7EI1 - chains Q and R of the 6 polymer chains in the assembly; structure by X-ray diffraction, 3.90 A resolution.

# Chain Q (and R)
Molecule: CRISPR-associated endoribonuclease Cas2
Source organism: Pyrococcus furiosus COM1
Notes: EC 3.1.-.-; chain R of this document is another copy of the same molecule, construct and numbering; everything in this record applies to it too
UniProt: I6V1H0 (I6V1H0_9EURY); residue numbers follow UniProt; this construct covers 1-85
Sequence (85 residues; row label = number of the first residue in the row):
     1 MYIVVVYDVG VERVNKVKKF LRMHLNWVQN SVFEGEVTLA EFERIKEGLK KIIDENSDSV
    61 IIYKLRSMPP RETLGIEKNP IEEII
Disordered / not traced: 85

# How chain Q and chain R interact
Pairs across the interface (65; chain Q residue first):
  V4(Q) - Y63(R)  hydrophobic
  V6(Q) - V6(R)  hydrophobic
  V6(Q) - Q29(R)
  V6(Q) - V32(R)  hydrophobic
  Y7(Q) - Q29(R)
  D8(Q) - Q29(R)
  D8(Q) - N30(R)
  D8(Q) - K78(R)  salt bridge
  V28(Q) - I61(R)  hydrophobic
  Q29(Q) - V6(R)
  Q29(Q) - Y7(R)  hydrogen bond (side chain-backbone)
  Q29(Q) - D8(R)  hydrogen bond (side chain-backbone)
  Q29(Q) - S59(R)  hydrogen bond
  Q29(Q) - V60(R)
  Q29(Q) - I61(R)
  N30(Q) - D8(R)
  V32(Q) - V6(R)  hydrophobic
  V32(Q) - Y63(R)
  E34(Q) - Y63(R)
  F42(Q) - E72(R)
  K46(Q) - E72(R)
  N56(Q) - I76(R)
  S57(Q) - I76(R)
  D58(Q) - G75(R)
  D58(Q) - I76(R)  hydrogen bond (backbone-backbone)
  S59(Q) - Q29(R)  hydrogen bond
  S59(Q) - I76(R)  hydrogen bond (side chain-backbone)
  S59(Q) - K78(R)
  V60(Q) - T73(R)
  V60(Q) - L74(R)  hydrogen bond (backbone-backbone)
  I61(Q) - V28(R)  hydrophobic
  I61(Q) - Q29(R)
  I62(Q) - R71(R)
  I62(Q) - E72(R)  hydrogen bond (backbone-backbone)
  Y63(Q) - V4(R)  hydrophobic
  Y63(Q) - V32(R)
  Y63(Q) - E34(R)
  Y63(Q) - P70(R)
  Y63(Q) - R71(R)
  K64(Q) - P70(R)  hydrogen bond (backbone-backbone)
  K64(Q) - E72(R)  salt bridge
  L65(Q) - L65(R)  hydrophobic
  L65(Q) - P69(R)  hydrophobic
  P69(Q) - Y63(R)  hydrophobic
  P69(Q) - L65(R)  hydrophobic
  P70(Q) - Y63(R)
  P70(Q) - K64(R)  hydrogen bond (backbone-backbone)
  R71(Q) - I62(R)
  R71(Q) - Y63(R)
  E72(Q) - F42(R)
  E72(Q) - K46(R)  salt bridge
  E72(Q) - I62(R)  hydrogen bond (backbone-backbone)
  E72(Q) - K64(R)  salt bridge
  T73(Q) - V60(R)  hydrogen bond (side chain-backbone)
  T73(Q) - I61(R)
  L74(Q) - S59(R)
  L74(Q) - V60(R)  hydrogen bond (backbone-backbone)
  G75(Q) - E55(R)
  G75(Q) - D58(R)
  I76(Q) - N56(R)
  I76(Q) - S57(R)
  I76(Q) - D58(R)  hydrogen bond (backbone-backbone)
  I76(Q) - S59(R)  hydrogen bond (backbone-side chain)
  K78(Q) - D8(R)  salt bridge
  K78(Q) - S59(R)
Other interface residues (no listed pair), chain Q (32 interface residues in all): L49, E55
Other interface residues (no listed pair), chain R (32 interface residues in all): L49

# Overview
The chain Q/chain R interface involves 32 residues from each chain; the contacts include 15 hydrogen bonds and
5 salt bridges. Polar pairs include D8(Q)-K78(R), K64(Q)-E72(R) and E72(Q)-K46(R).
Both chains are CRISPR-associated endoribonuclease Cas2 (Pyrococcus furiosus COM1). Entry 7EI1 (Structure of
Pyrococcus furiosus Cas1Cas2 complex) was determined by X-ray diffraction.
